Entry 2A4G (X-ray diffraction, 2.50 A resolution); this record covers chains A and B of the 4 polymer chains in the assembly.

# Chain A
Protein: NS3 protease/helicase
From: Hepatitis C virus
Notes: fragment: protease domain, residues 1-181
Amino-acid sequence (200 residues; row label = number of the first residue in the row; numbers below 1 keep their minus sign (Met-10 is residue -10)):
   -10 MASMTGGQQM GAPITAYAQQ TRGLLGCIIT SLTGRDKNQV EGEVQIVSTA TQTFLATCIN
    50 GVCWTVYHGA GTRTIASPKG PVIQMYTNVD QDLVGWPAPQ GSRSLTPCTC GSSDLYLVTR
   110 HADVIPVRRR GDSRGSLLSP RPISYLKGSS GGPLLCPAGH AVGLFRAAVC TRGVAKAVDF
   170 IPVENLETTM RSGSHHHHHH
Not modelled in the structure: -10 to 0, 182-189
Differences from the reference sequence: cloning artifact (-10 to 0, 182-183); expression tag (184-189)
Glycans and other covalent adducts: compound UNH linked to Ser139
Ion coordination: Zn2+: Cys97, Cys99, Cys145
Residues lining bound ligands: UNH (({1-[1-carbamoyl-phenyl-methyl)-carbamoyl]-methyl}-aminooxalyl)-butylcarbamoyl)-3-methyl-butylcarbamoyl)-cyclohexyl-methyl)-carbamic acid isobutyl ester): Thr40, Gln41, Thr42, Phe43, Val55, His57, Arg109, Arg123, Ile132, Leu135, Lys136, Gly137, Ser138, Phe154, Arg155, Ala156, Ala157, Val158, Cys159, Asp168

# Chain B
Protein: NS4a peptide
Amino-acid sequence (23 residues; row label = number of the first residue in the row):
    19 KKGSVVIVGR IVLSGKPAII PKK
Not modelled in the structure: 19
Differences from the reference sequence: cloning artifact (19-20, 40-41); engineered mutation Ser22 (Cys576 in 51039195)

# Interface between chain A and chain B
Contacting residue pairs (65; chain A residue first):
  Thr4(A) with Val30(B); Leu31(B); Gly33(B), hydrogen bond (side chain-backbone)
  Ala5(A) with Val30(B); Leu31(B), hydrophobic
  Tyr6(A) with Arg28(B); Ile29(B); Val30(B), hydrogen bond (backbone-backbone)
  Ala7(A) with Arg28(B); Ile29(B), hydrophobic
  Gln8(A) with Gly27(B); Arg28(B), hydrogen bond (backbone-backbone)
  Gln9(A) with Val26(B)
  Thr10(A) with Ile25(B); Val26(B), hydrogen bond (backbone-backbone); Gly27(B), hydrogen bond (side chain-backbone); Arg28(B)
  Arg11(A) with Val24(B); Ile25(B); Val26(B), hydrogen bond (backbone-backbone)
  Cys16(A) with Val24(B); Val26(B), hydrophobic
  Thr19(A) with Val24(B)
  Ser20(A) with Gly21(B); Ser22(B), hydrogen bond (side chain-backbone); Val24(B)
  Gly23(A) with Ser22(B)
  Gln28(A) with Arg28(B), hydrogen bond (backbone-side chain)
  Glu30(A) with Arg28(B), salt bridge
  Gly31(A) with Ile29(B)
  Glu32(A) with Ile29(B); Val30(B); Leu31(B), hydrogen bond (side chain-backbone); Ser32(B), hydrogen bond
  Val33(A) with Arg28(B); Ile29(B), hydrogen bond (backbone-backbone)
  Gln34(A) with Ile25(B); Gly27(B); Arg28(B)
  Ile35(A) with Val24(B); Ile25(B); Val26(B), hydrogen bond (backbone-backbone); Gly27(B), hydrogen bond (backbone-backbone); Arg28(B)
  Val36(A) with Val23(B), hydrophobic; Val24(B)
  Ser37(A) with Val23(B); Val24(B), hydrogen bond (backbone-backbone); Val26(B)
  Thr38(A) with Val23(B)
  Arg62(A) with Lys20(B); Gly21(B), hydrogen bond (side chain-backbone); Val23(B)
  Thr63(A) with Ser22(B), hydrogen bond; Val23(B), hydrogen bond (backbone-backbone)
  Ile64(A) with Val23(B)
  Ala65(A) with Ser22(B); Val23(B), hydrogen bond (backbone-backbone)
  Pro70(A) with Ser22(B)
  Trp85(A) with Val23(B), hydrophobic
  Val107(A) with Ile29(B), hydrophobic; Leu31(B), hydrophobic
  Thr108(A) with Ile29(B)
  Arg109(A) with Ile29(B)
  Leu144(A) with Leu31(B), hydrophobic
Interface residues without a listed pair, chain A (43 interface residues in all): Ile3, Asp25, Val29, Thr42, Leu44, Ala59, Pro88, Arg92, Leu94, Ala111, Pro142

# Overview
43 residues of chain A face 14 of chain B across their interface; the contacts include 18 hydrogen bonds and 1
salt bridge. Polar contacts include Glu30(A)-Arg28(B), Thr4(A)-Gly33(B) and Thr10(A)-Gly27(B). Covalently
linked compound UNH: at Ser139(A).
Chain A is NS3 protease/helicase (Hepatitis C virus) and chain B is NS4a peptide; the structure, Hepatitis C
Protease NS3-4A serine protease with Ketoamide Inhibitor SCH225724 Bound, was determined by X-ray diffraction.
